Entry 5XLO (electron microscopy, 3.80 A resolution); this record covers chains B and C of the 9 polymer chains in the assembly.

Chain B (and C):
Protein: CRISPR-associated protein Csy3
Organism: Pseudomonas aeruginosa (strain UCBPP-PA14)
Notes: chain C of this document is another copy of the same molecule, construct and numbering; everything in this record applies to it too
UniProt: Q02MM1 (CSY3_PSEAB); numbering as in UniProt (aligned over 1-342)
Chain sequence (342 residues; row label = number of the first residue in the row):
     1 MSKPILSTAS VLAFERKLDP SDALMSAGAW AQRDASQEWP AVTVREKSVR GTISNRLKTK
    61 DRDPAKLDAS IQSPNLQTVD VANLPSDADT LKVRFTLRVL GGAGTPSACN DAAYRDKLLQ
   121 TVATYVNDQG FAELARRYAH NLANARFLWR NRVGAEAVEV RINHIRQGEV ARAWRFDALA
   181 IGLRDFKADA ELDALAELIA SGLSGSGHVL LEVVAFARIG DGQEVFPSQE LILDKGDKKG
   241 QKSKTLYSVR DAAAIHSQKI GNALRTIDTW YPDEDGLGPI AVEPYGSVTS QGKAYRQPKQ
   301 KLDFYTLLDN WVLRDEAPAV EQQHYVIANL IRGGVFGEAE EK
Unresolved in the structure: 1-14, 341-342

Interface between chain B and chain C:
Pairs across the interface (54):
  M25(B) with V160(C), hydrophobic
  Q32(B) with N55(C); L57(C); V93(C); I232(C)
  D34(B) with T96(C); I232(C)
  G104(B) with I232(C)
  P106(B) with L231(C), hydrophobic; L233(C)
  A108(B) with L233(C), hydrophobic
  N110(B) with N163(C); H164(C)
  K117(B) with Q300(C)
  L118(B) with Q300(C)
  L119(B) with K301(C)
  Q120(B) with K301(C)
  V122(B) with D303(C)
  R218(B) with H164(C), hydrogen bond (side chain-backbone); I165(C); R166(C); Q229(C), hydrogen bond (side chain-backbone); E230(C); L233(C)
  G240(B) with K58(C)
  Q241(B) with K58(C); T59(C); S86(C), hydrogen bond; D87(C)
  S243(B) with D251(C), hydrogen bond
  K244(B) with Y247(C), hydrogen bond (side chain-backbone); S248(C), hydrogen bond (side chain-backbone); V249(C), hydrogen bond (side chain-backbone); R250(C); D251(C)
  I260(B) with F95(C), hydrophobic
  L264(B) with L57(C), hydrophobic
  T266(B) with L57(C)
  I267(B) with D234(C)
  D268(B) with K58(C); T59(C)
  Y295(B) with D63(C); P64(C); A65(C), hydrogen bond (side chain-backbone); K66(C); L67(C)
  Q297(B) with V81(C)
  K299(B) with L84(C)
  L302(B) with A82(C); N83(C)
  L307(B) with T78(C)
  L308(B) with L67(C), hydrophobic
  D315(B) with P64(C); K66(C)
Interface residues without a listed pair, chain B (35 interface residues in all): S21, W30, A31, A294, D303, F304
Interface residues without a listed pair, chain C (40 interface residues in all): Q77, L302

Summary:
Chain B and chain C form an interface of 35 and 40 residues respectively; the contacts include 8 hydrogen
bonds. Among the polar pairs are R218(B)-H164(C), R218(B)-Q229(C) and Q241(B)-S86(C).
Chain B and chain C are both CRISPR-associated protein Csy3 (Pseudomonas aeruginosa (strain UCBPP-PA14)); the
structure, Anti-CRISPR proteins AcrF1/2 bound to Csy surveillance complex with a 32nt spacer crRNA backbone
region, was determined by electron microscopy (same publication as 5XLP).
